PDB entry 8FB6 | X-ray diffraction, 2.15 A resolution | chains A and B of the 3 polymer chains in the assembly

Chain A:
Molecule: Ky15.10 Antibody, Heavy Chain
Organism: Mus musculus
Notes: antibody fragment or engineered binder
Amino-acid sequence (228 residues; each row starts with the number of its first residue; a row labelled like 82A-82C holds insertion residues (82A, then the next letters in order)):
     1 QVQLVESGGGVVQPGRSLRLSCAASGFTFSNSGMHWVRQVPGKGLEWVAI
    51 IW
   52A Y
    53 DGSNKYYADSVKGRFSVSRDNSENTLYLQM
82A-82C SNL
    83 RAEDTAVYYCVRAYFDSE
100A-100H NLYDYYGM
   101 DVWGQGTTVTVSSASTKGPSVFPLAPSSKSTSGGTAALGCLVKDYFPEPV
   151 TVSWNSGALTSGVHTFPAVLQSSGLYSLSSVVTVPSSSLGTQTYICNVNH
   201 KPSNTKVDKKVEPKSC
Disulfide bonds: Cys22-Cys92, Cys140-Cys196

Chain B:
Molecule: Ky15.10 Antibody, Light Chain
Organism: Mus musculus
Notes: antibody fragment or engineered binder
Amino-acid sequence (213 residues; numbered 1 to 214; 1 number in that range is skipped by the numbering (no residue carries it; nothing is unmodelled there); the number before each row is that of its first residue):
     1 DIQMTQSPSTLSASVGDRVTITCRASQSISRWLAWFQKKPGKAPKLLIYT
    51 ASNLESGVPSRFSGSGSGTEFTLTISSLQPDDFATYYCQQYYNY
    96 WTFGQGTKVEVKRTVAAPSVFIFPPSDEQLKSGTASVVCLLNNFYPREAK
   146 VQWKVDNALQSGNSQESVTEQDSKDSTYSLSSTLTLSKADYEKHKVYACE
   196 VTHQGLSSPVTKSFNRGEC
Disordered / not traced: 214
Disulfide bonds: Cys23-Cys88, Cys134-Cys194

Interface between chain A and chain B:
Residue-residue contacts (83; chain A residue first):
  His35(A) - Trp96(B)
  Val37(A) - Phe98(B)  hydrophobic
  Gln39(A) - Lys38(B)
  Leu45(A) - Phe98(B)  hydrophobic
  Trp47(A) - Tyr94(B)  hydrophobic
  Trp47(A) - Trp96(B)  hydrophobic
  Ile50(A) - Trp96(B)  hydrophobic
  Tyr91(A) - Lys38(B)
  Tyr96(A) - Leu46(B)  hydrophobic
  Tyr96(A) - Tyr49(B)
  Tyr96(A) - Glu55(B)  hydrogen bond
  Tyr100C(A) - Trp32(B)  hydrophobic
  Tyr100C(A) - Thr50(B)
  Tyr100C(A) - Asn53(B)  hydrogen bond
  Asp100D(A) - Trp32(B)
  Tyr100E(A) - Trp32(B)
  Tyr100E(A) - Tyr49(B)
  Tyr100E(A) - Tyr91(B)
  Tyr100E(A) - Tyr92(B)  hydrophobic
  Tyr100F(A) - Tyr49(B)
  Tyr100F(A) - Tyr91(B)
  Tyr100F(A) - Trp96(B)  hydrogen bond (backbone-side chain)
  Gly100G(A) - Tyr49(B)  hydrogen bond (backbone-side chain)
  Gly100G(A) - Tyr91(B)
  Gly100G(A) - Trp96(B)
  Met100H(A) - Phe36(B)
  Met100H(A) - Leu46(B)
  Met100H(A) - Gln89(B)  hydrogen bond
  Met100H(A) - Trp96(B)  hydrophobic
  Asp101(A) - Leu46(B)
  Trp103(A) - Phe36(B)
  Trp103(A) - Pro44(B)  hydrophobic
  Trp103(A) - Phe98(B)  hydrophobic
  Gly104(A) - Ala43(B)
  Gln105(A) - Ala43(B)
  Phe122(A) - Ser121(B)
  Phe122(A) - Glu123(B)
  Phe122(A) - Gln124(B)
  Pro123(A) - Ser121(B)
  Leu124(A) - Phe118(B)
  Leu124(A) - Val133(B)  hydrophobic
  Ala125(A) - Phe118(B)
  Ser128(A) - Lys207(B)  hydrogen bond (backbone-side chain)
  Lys129(A) - Phe116(B)
  Lys129(A) - Ile117(B)  hydrogen bond (backbone-backbone)
  Lys129(A) - Lys207(B)
  Lys129(A) - Ser208(B)  hydrogen bond (side chain-backbone)
  Lys129(A) - Glu213(B)  salt bridge
  Ser130(A) - Phe116(B)
  Ser130(A) - Ile117(B)
  Ser130(A) - Phe118(B)
  Thr131(A) - Phe116(B)
  Thr131(A) - Lys207(B)  hydrogen bond (backbone-side chain)
  Ser132(A) - Ser114(B)
  Ser132(A) - Val115(B)  hydrogen bond (side chain-backbone)
  Ser132(A) - Phe116(B)
  Thr135(A) - Phe116(B)
  Ala137(A) - Phe116(B)  hydrophobic
  Ala137(A) - Phe118(B)
  Ala137(A) - Leu135(B)  hydrophobic
  Leu138(A) - Phe118(B)  hydrophobic
  Leu141(A) - Ser131(B)
  Lys143(A) - Gln124(B)
  His164(A) - Asn137(B)  hydrogen bond
  His164(A) - Asn138(B)
  His164(A) - Ser174(B)  hydrogen bond
  Phe166(A) - Leu135(B)  hydrophobic
  Phe166(A) - Ser162(B)
  Phe166(A) - Thr164(B)
  Phe166(A) - Ser174(B)
  Phe166(A) - Leu175(B)
  Phe166(A) - Ser176(B)
  Pro167(A) - Ser162(B)  hydrogen bond (backbone-side chain)
  Pro167(A) - Val163(B)
  Pro167(A) - Thr164(B)
  Val169(A) - Gln160(B)
  Val169(A) - Glu161(B)
  Gln171(A) - Gln160(B)
  Val181(A) - Leu135(B)  hydrophobic
  Thr183(A) - Asn137(B)
  Lys214(A) - Pro119(B)
  Lys214(A) - Pro120(B)
  Cys216(A) - Glu213(B)
Interface residues without a listed pair, chain A (44 interface residues in all): Glu46, Ala136, Ser179
Interface residues without a listed pair, chain B (48 interface residues in all): Gly41, Lys42, Tyr87, Ser127, Thr129, Phe209
The authors on this interface:
  - pairs named by the authors: Trp32(B)-Tyr100E(A) (pi stacking)

Summary:
Chain A and chain B form an interface of 44 and 48 residues respectively, with 13 hydrogen bonds and 1 salt
bridge. Polar contacts include Lys129(A)-Glu213(B), Tyr96(A)-Glu55(B) and Gly100G(A)-Tyr49(B). The authors
report pi stacking between Trp32(B) and Tyr100E(A).
Chain A is Ky15.10 Antibody, Heavy Chain and chain B is Ky15.10 Antibody, Light Chain, both from Mus musculus;
the structure, Crystal structure of Ky15.10 Fab in complex with circumsporozoite protein KQPA peptide, was
determined by X-ray diffraction (same publication as 8F95, 8F9E, 8F9F, 8F9S, 8F9T, 8F9U and 11 further
entries).
